2VYE - chains A and C of the 3 polymer chains in the assembly; structure by X-ray diffraction, 4.10 A resolution (low resolution: residue-level contacts below are approximate; hydrogen-bond / salt-bridge calls are withheld).

Chain A:
Protein: Replicative DNA helicase
From: Geobacillus kaustophilus HTA426
Notes: EC 3.6.1.-
Reference sequence: Q5KU75 (Q5KU75_GEOKA); residues 1-454 here = UniProt positions 1-454
Chain sequence (454 residues; row label = number of the first residue in the row):
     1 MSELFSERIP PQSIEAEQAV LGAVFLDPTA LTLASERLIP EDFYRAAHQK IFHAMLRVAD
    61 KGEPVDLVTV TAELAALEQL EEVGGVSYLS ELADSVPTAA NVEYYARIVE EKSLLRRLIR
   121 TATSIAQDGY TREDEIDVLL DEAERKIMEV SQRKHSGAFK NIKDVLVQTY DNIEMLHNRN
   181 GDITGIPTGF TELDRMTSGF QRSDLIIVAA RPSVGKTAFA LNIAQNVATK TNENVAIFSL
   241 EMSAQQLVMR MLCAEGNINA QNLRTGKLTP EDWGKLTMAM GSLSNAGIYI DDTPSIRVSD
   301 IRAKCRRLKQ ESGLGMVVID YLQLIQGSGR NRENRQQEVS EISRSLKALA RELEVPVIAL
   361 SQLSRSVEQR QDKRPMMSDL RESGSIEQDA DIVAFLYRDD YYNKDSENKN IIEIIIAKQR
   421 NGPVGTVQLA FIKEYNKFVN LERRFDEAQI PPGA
Not modelled in the structure: 1-8, 373-374, 401-402, 423-426, 442-454
Reported in the primary citation:
  - binding site for the 9-nt DNA strand (chain C): Arg330, Arg332
  - conformationally variable residues (loop rearrangement): Tyr321 to Arg335
  - mutagenesis - K50A, R117A, R120A, R145A, R145A/K146A, R330A, R332A, R344A: decreased binding to ssDNA

Chain C:
Molecule: 9-nt DNA strand
Sequence (9 nucleotides; each row starts with the number of its first residue):
  2001 TTTTTTTTT

How chain A and chain C interact:
Residue-residue contacts (5; chain A residue first):
  Pro294(A) - DT2009(C)
  Ser295(A) - DT2009(C)
  Gln326(A) - DT2009(C)
  Arg330(A) - DT2007(C)
  Arg332(A) - DT2008(C)
Interface residues without a listed pair, chain C (4 interface residues in all): DT2006

Summary:
5 residues of chain A face 4 of chain C across their interface. The paper reports a binding site for the 9-nt
DNA strand (chain C) at Arg330(A) and Arg332(A); K50A, R117A and R120A of chain A, among others, reduce
binding to ssDNA; 8 substitutions were tested in all.
Here chain A is Replicative DNA helicase (Geobacillus kaustophilus HTA426) and chain C is a 9-nt DNA strand.
Entry 2VYE (Crystal Structure of the DnaC-ssDNA complex) was determined by X-ray diffraction together with
2VYF from the same study.
